6W7P - chain A; structure by X-ray diffraction, 1.60 A resolution.

[Chain A]
Molecule: Lysozyme
Source organism: Gallus gallus
Notes: EC 3.2.1.17
UniProtKB: B8YK79 (B8YK79_CHICK); residues 1-129 here correspond to UniProt positions 19-147 (UniProt number = residue number + 18)
Amino-acid sequence (129 residues; numbered 1 to 129; the number before each row is that of its first residue):
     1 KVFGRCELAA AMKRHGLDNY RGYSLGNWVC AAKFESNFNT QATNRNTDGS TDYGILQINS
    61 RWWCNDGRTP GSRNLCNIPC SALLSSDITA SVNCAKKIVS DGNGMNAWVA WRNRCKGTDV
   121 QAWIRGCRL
Disulfide bonds: Cys6-Cys127, Cys30-Cys115, Cys64-Cys80, Cys76-Cys94
Ion coordination: Na+: Ser60, Cys64, Ser72, Arg73

[Overview]
The Na+ site is built by Ser60, Cys64, Ser72 and Arg73.
Chain A is Lysozyme (Gallus gallus); the structure, Crystal Structure Analysis of Space-grown Lysozyme -
Ground experiment, was determined by X-ray diffraction (same publication as 6W8E).
